Entry 9LYC (electron microscopy, 3.06 A resolution); this record covers chains C and N of the 6 polymer chains in the assembly.

# Chain C
Name: Guanine nucleotide-binding protein G(s) subunit alpha isoforms short
Source organism: Homo sapiens
UniProtKB: P63092 (GNAS2_HUMAN); residue numbers follow UniProt; this construct covers 1-394
Chain sequence (394 residues; numbered 1 to 394; the number before each row is that of its first residue):
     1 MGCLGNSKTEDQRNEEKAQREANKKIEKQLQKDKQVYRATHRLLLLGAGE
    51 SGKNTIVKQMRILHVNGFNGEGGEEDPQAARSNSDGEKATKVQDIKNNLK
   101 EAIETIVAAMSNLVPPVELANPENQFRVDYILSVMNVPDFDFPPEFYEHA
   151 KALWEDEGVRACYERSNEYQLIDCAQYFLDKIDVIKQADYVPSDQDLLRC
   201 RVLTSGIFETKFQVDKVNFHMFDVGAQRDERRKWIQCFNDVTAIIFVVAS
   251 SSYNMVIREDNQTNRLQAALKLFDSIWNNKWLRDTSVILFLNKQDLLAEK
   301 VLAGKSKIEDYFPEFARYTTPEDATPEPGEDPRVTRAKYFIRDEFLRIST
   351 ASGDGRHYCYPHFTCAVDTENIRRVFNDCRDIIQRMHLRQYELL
Disordered / not traced: 1-7, 63-203, 254-261
Construct notes: engineered mutation Asn54 (Ser in P63092), Ala226 (Gly in P63092), Ala268 (Glu in P63092), Lys271 (Asn in P63092), Asp274 (Lys in P63092), Lys280 (Arg in P63092), Asp284 (Thr in P63092), Thr285 (Ile in P63092)

# Chain N
Name: Nanobody 35
Source organism: Homo sapiens
Notes: antibody fragment or engineered binder
Chain sequence (128 residues; each row starts with the number of its first residue):
     1 QVQLQESGGGLVQPGGSLRLSCAASGFTFSNYKMNWVRQAPGKGLEWVSD
    51 ISQSGASISYTGSVKGRFTISRDNAKNTLYLQMNSLKPEDTAVYYCARCP
   101 APFTRDCFDVTSTTYAYRGQGTQVTVSS
Disulfide bonds: Cys22-Cys96, Cys99-Cys107

# Interface between chain C and chain N
Contacting residue pairs (29):
  Arg228(C) - Thr114(N)  hydrogen bond
  Asp229(C) - Asp109(N)
  Asp229(C) - Ser112(N)  hydrogen bond
  Asp229(C) - Thr113(N)  hydrogen bond (side chain-backbone)
  Glu230(C) - Asp109(N)
  Glu230(C) - Ser112(N)
  Glu230(C) - Thr114(N)
  Glu230(C) - Tyr115(N)
  Arg231(C) - Asp109(N)  hydrogen bond (backbone-side chain)
  Arg232(C) - Pro100(N)
  Arg232(C) - Phe108(N)
  Arg232(C) - Asp109(N)  salt bridge
  Arg232(C) - Tyr115(N)
  Gln267(C) - Trp47(N)
  Gln267(C) - Thr61(N)  hydrogen bond
  Lys271(C) - Trp47(N)
  Lys271(C) - Ser59(N)
  Leu272(C) - Phe108(N)  hydrophobic
  Ser275(C) - Asp106(N)
  Ser275(C) - Cys107(N)  hydrogen bond (side chain-backbone)
  Ser275(C) - Phe108(N)
  Asn278(C) - Arg105(N)
  Asn278(C) - Asp106(N)
  Asn279(C) - Asp106(N)  hydrogen bond
  Asn279(C) - Phe108(N)
  Arg283(C) - Arg105(N)
  Tyr311(C) - Gly62(N)
  Pro313(C) - Gly62(N)
  Pro313(C) - Lys65(N)
Other interface residues (no listed pair), chain C (21 interface residues in all): Ile235, Gln262, Thr263, Asn264, Ile276, Lys280, Asp310
Other interface residues (no listed pair), chain N (21 interface residues in all): Lys43, Gly44, Glu46, Tyr60, Ser63, Thr104

# Summary
The chain C/chain N interface involves 21 residues from each chain; the contacts include 7 hydrogen bonds and
1 salt bridge. Among the polar pairs are Arg232(C)-Asp109(N), Arg228(C)-Thr114(N) and Asp229(C)-Ser112(N).
Here chain C is Guanine nucleotide-binding protein G(s) subunit alpha isoforms short and chain N is Nanobody
35, both from Homo sapiens. Entry 9LYC (Cryo-EM structure of GPR3-G protein-dimer complex) was determined by
electron microscopy together with 9LYB and 9LYD from the same study.
